PDB entry 2BBZ | X-ray diffraction, 3.80 A resolution | chain A

== Chain A ==
Name: Viral CASP8 and FADD-like apoptosis regulator
Source organism: Molluscum contagiosum virus subtype 1
UniProtKB: Q98325 (CFLA_MCV1); numbering as in UniProt (aligned over 1-241)
Amino-acid sequence (249 residues; numbered 1 to 249; the number before each row is that of its first residue):
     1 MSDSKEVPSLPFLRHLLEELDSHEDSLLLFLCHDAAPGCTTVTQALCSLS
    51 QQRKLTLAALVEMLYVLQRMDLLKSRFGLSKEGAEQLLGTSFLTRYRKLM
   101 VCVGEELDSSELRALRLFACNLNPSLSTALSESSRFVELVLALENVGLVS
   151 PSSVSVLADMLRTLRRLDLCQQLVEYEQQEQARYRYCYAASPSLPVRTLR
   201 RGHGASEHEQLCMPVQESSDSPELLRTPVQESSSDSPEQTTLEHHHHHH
Disordered / not traced: 1, 192-249
Differences from the reference sequence: expression tag (242-249)
What the authors report for this chain:
  - conformationally variable residues (order/disorder transition): Tyr188 to Thr241
  - mutagenesis - L117G, L117G/F118G, F118G: unchanged binding to Fas and FADD

== Overview ==
The paper reports that L117G, L117G/F118G and F118G leave binding to Fas and FADD unchanged; conformational
variability at Tyr188.
Chain A is Viral CASP8 and FADD-like apoptosis regulator (Molluscum contagiosum virus subtype 1); the
structure, Crystal Structure of MC159 Reveals Molecular Mechanism of DISC Assembly and vFLIP Inhibition, was
determined by X-ray diffraction, deposited together with 2BBR.
